6X73 - chains P and A of the 3 polymer chains in the assembly; structure by X-ray diffraction, 2.05 A resolution.

# Chain P
Molecule: 13-nt DNA strand
Sequence (13 nucleotides; each row starts with the number of its first residue):
     1 GGGGTGTGGT AGC
Metal / ion sites: Mg2+: DA11 (shared with Asp548(A), Val553(A) of chain A)

# Chain A
Molecule: DNA repair protein REV1
Organism: Saccharomyces cerevisiae
Notes: EC 2.7.7.-
UniProtKB: P12689 (REV1_YEAST); numbering as in UniProt (aligned over 305-746)
Chain sequence (442 residues; numbered 305 to 746; the number before each row is that of its first residue):
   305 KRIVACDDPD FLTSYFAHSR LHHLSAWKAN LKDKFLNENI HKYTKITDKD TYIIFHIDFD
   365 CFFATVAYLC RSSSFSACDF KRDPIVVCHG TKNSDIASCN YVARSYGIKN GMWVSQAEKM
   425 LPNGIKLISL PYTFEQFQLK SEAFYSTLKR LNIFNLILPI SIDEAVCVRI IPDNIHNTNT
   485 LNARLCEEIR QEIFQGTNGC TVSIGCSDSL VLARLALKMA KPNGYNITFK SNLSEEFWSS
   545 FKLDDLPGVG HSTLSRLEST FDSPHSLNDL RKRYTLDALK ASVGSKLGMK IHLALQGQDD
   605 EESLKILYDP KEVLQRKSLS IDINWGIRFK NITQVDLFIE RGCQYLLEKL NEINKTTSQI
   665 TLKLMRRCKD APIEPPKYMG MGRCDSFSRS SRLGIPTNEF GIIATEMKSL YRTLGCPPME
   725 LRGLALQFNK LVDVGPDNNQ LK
Not modelled in the structure: 305-306, 746
Metal / ion sites: Mg2+: Asp548, Val553 (shared with DA11(P) of chain P)
UniProt features mapped onto this chain:
  - region (Interaction with target DNA): Tyr319 to Ser329, Thr395 to Asn397, Gly554 to Thr557, Arg620 to Asn628
  - binding site (dCTP): Arg324, Asp362 to Phe366, Ser402 to Arg408, Asn414, Asp467
  - binding site (Mg(2+)): Asp362, Phe363, Asp467, Glu468
  - site (Interaction with target DNA): Lys681, Ser692, Ser694
  - mutagenesis: Asp467 to Glu468 (Loss of dCTP transferase activity)

# Chain P / chain A interface
Pairs across the interface - 37 pairs, chain P then chain A:
  DG4(P) with Arg696(A), salt bridge to the phosphate
  DT5(P) with Gln663(A), hydrogen bond to the phosphate; Arg696(A), salt bridge to the phosphate
  DG6(P) with Ser692(A), sugar contact; Arg693(A), phosphate contact; Ser694(A), hydrogen bond to the phosphate
  DT7(P) with Phe691(A), phosphate contact; Ser692(A), hydrogen bond to the phosphate
  DG9(P) with Ser556(A), phosphate contact; Thr557(A), phosphate contact
  DT10(P) with Gly552(A), sugar contact; Val553(A), phosphate contact; Gly554(A), hydrogen bond to the phosphate; His555(A), salt bridge to the phosphate; Ser556(A), hydrogen bond to the phosphate; Thr557(A), hydrogen bond to the phosphate
  DA11(P) with Leu550(A), phosphate contact; Pro551(A), phosphate contact; Gly552(A), hydrogen bond to the phosphate; Val553(A), hydrogen bond to the phosphate; Gly554(A), phosphate contact
  DG12(P) with Leu328(A), base contact; Ser329(A), hydrogen bond to the base; Ile464(A), phosphate contact; Ser465(A), phosphate contact; Asp467(A), phosphate contact; Glu468(A), sugar contact; Arg518(A), salt bridge to the phosphate
  DC13(P) with Arg324(A), hydrogen bond to the base; Leu325(A), base contact; Leu328(A), sugar contact; Asp362(A), phosphate contact; Phe366(A), hydrogen bond to the phosphate; Phe367(A), hydrogen bond to the phosphate; Ala401(A), sugar contact; Ser402(A), hydrogen bond to the phosphate; Asp467(A), phosphate contact
Also at the interface, not in a pair above, chain P (10 interface residues in all): DG8
Also at the interface, not in a pair above, chain A (31 interface residues in all): Cys365, Asn414, Ser690

# Overview
10 residues of chain P and 31 residues of chain A are in contact, with 13 hydrogen bonds and 4 salt bridges.
Polar contacts include DG12(P)-Ser329(A), DC13(P)-Arg324(A) and DT5(P)-Gln663(A). From UniProt: 15
dCTP-binding residues, 4 Mg2+-binding residues and 2 mutagenesis sites on chain A.
Chain P is a 13-nt DNA strand and chain A is DNA repair protein REV1 (Saccharomyces cerevisiae); the
structure, Rev1 Mg2+-facilitated Product Complex with one monophosphate, was determined by X-ray diffraction
together with 6X6Z, 6X70, 6X71, 6X72, 6X74, 6X75, 6X76 and 6X77 from the same study.
